Entry 4JLY (X-ray diffraction, 2.88 A resolution); this record covers chains A and C of the 6 polymer chains in the assembly.

[Chain A (and C)]
Protein: Spermidine n1-acetyltransferase
From: Vibrio cholerae O1 biovar eltor
Notes: chain C of this document is another copy of the same molecule, construct and numbering; everything in this record applies to it too
Reference sequence: Q9KL03 (Q9KL03_VIBCH); numbering as in UniProt (aligned over 1-173)
Amino-acid sequence (176 residues; row label = number of the first residue in the row; numbers below 1 keep their minus sign (Ser-2 is residue -2)):
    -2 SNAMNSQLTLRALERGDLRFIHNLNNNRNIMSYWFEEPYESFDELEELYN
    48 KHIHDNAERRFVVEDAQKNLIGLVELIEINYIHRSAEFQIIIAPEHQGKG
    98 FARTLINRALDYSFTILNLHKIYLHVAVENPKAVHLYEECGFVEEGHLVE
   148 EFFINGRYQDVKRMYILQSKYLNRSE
Unresolved in the structure: -2 to 1 (chain C: -2 to 0, 172-173)
Sequence notes: expression tag (-2 to 0)

[How chain A and chain C interact]
Pairs across the interface - 45 pairs, chain A then chain C:
  Tyr30(A) with Asn77(C), hydrogen bond; Ile79(C)
  Glu33(A) with Glu33(C); Glu75(C)
  Glu75(A) with Glu33(C)
  Asn77(A) with Tyr30(C), hydrogen bond
  Ile79(A) with Tyr30(C); Phe150(C)
  His80(A) with Tyr30(C); Glu148(C); Phe149(C); Phe150(C), hydrogen bond (side chain-backbone); Tyr155(C)
  Arg81(A) with Tyr155(C)
  His117(A) with Glu147(C), salt bridge; Tyr155(C)
  Lys118(A) with Val146(C), hydrogen bond (side chain-backbone); Glu147(C); Glu148(C), salt bridge
  Glu142(A) with Gly143(C); His144(C), hydrogen bond (backbone-backbone); Leu145(C); Val146(C), hydrogen bond (side chain-backbone)
  Gly143(A) with Glu142(C); Gly143(C)
  His144(A) with Glu142(C), hydrogen bond (backbone-backbone)
  Leu145(A) with Glu142(C); Arg160(C)
  Val146(A) with Lys118(C), hydrogen bond (backbone-side chain); Glu142(C), hydrogen bond (backbone-side chain); Tyr162(C)
  Glu147(A) with His117(C), salt bridge; Leu164(C)
  Glu148(A) with His80(C); Lys118(C), salt bridge; Arg160(C), salt bridge
  Phe149(A) with His80(C)
  Phe150(A) with His80(C), hydrogen bond (backbone-side chain)
  Tyr155(A) with His80(C); Arg81(C), hydrogen bond; His117(C)
  Arg160(A) with Leu145(C); Glu148(C), salt bridge
  Tyr162(A) with Val146(C)
  Leu164(A) with Glu147(C)
Also at the interface, not in a pair above, chain C (23 interface residues in all): Met28

[In short]
22 residues of chain A face 23 of chain C across their interface, with 11 hydrogen bonds and 6 salt bridges.
Among the polar pairs are His117(A)-Glu147(C), Lys118(A)-Glu148(C) and Glu148(A)-Arg160(C).
Chain A and chain C are both Spermidine n1-acetyltransferase (Vibrio cholerae O1 biovar eltor); the structure,
Dodecameric structure of spermidine N-acetyltransferase from Vibrio cholerae, was determined by X-ray
diffraction, deposited together with 4YGO and 5CNP.
